Entry 3OUV (X-ray diffraction, 2.00 A resolution); this record covers chain A.

Chain A:
Name: Serine/threonine protein kinase
Source organism: Mycobacterium tuberculosis H37Ra
Notes: fragment: Extracellular Domain
UniProtKB: A5TY84 (A5TY84_MYCTA); residues 1-68 here correspond to UniProt positions 491-558 (UniProt number = residue number + 490)
Sequence (71 residues; each row starts with the number of its first residue; numbers below 1 keep their minus sign (Gly-2 is residue -2)):
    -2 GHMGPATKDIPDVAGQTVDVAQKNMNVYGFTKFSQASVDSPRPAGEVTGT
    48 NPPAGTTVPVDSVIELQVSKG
Disordered / not traced: -2 to 1
Differences from the reference sequence: expression tag (-2 to 0); engineered mutation Mse22 (Leu512 in A5TY84)
Modified residues: Mse22 (selenomethionine; parent Met)

Summary:
Chain A is Serine/threonine protein kinase (Mycobacterium tuberculosis H37Ra); the structure, SeMet Derivative
of L512M mutant of PASTA domain 3 of Mycobacterium tuberculosis PknB, was determined by X-ray diffraction,
deposited together with 5E0Y, 5E0Z, 5E10 and 5E12.
